1J0Z - chain A; structure by X-ray diffraction, 2.20 A resolution.

Chain A:
Protein: Beta-amylase
Source organism: Bacillus cereus
Notes: EC 3.2.1.2
UniProtKB: P36924 (AMYB_BACCE); residues 1-516 here correspond to UniProt positions 31-546 (UniProt number = residue number + 30)
Chain sequence (516 residues; numbered 1 to 516; the number before each row is that of its first residue):
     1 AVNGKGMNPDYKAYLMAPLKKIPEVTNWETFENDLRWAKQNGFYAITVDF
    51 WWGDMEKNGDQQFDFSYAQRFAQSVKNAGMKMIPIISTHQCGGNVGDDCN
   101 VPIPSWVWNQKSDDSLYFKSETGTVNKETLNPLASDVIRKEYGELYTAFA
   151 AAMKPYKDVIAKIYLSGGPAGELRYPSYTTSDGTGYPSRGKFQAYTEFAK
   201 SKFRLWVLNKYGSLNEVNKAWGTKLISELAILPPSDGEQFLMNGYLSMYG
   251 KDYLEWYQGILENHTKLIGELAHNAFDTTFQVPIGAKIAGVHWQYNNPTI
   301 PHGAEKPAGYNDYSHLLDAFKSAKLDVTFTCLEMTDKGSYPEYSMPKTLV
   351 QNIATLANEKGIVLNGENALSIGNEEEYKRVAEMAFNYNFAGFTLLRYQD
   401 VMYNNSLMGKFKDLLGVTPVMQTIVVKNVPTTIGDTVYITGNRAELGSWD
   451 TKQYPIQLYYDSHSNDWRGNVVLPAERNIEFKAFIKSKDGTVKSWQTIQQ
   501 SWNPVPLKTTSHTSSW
Disulfide bonds: Cys91-Cys99
Bound ions: Ca2+: Glu56, Asp60, Gln61, Glu141, Glu144
UniProt features mapped onto this chain:
  - active site: Glu172 (Proton donor), Glu367 (Proton acceptor)
  - binding site (substrate): Asp49, His89, Asp97, Lys287, His292, Thr330, Asn368, Ala369, Arg397
  - binding site (Ca(2+)): Glu56, Asp60, Gln61, Glu141, Glu144

In short:
The Ca2+ site is built by Glu56, Asp60, Gln61, Glu141 and Glu144. From UniProt: active-site residues Glu172
and Glu367, 9 substrate-binding residues and 5 Ca2+-binding residues.
Chain A is Beta-amylase (Bacillus cereus); the structure, Beta-amylase from Bacillus cereus var. mycoides in
complex with maltose, was determined by X-ray diffraction together with 1J0Y, 1J10, 1J11 and 1J12 from the
same study.
